Entry 4Y8Z (X-ray diffraction, 2.20 A resolution); this record covers chain A.

# Chain A
Name: Coagulation factor XIa
Organism: Homo sapiens
Notes: EC 3.4.21.27; fragment: light chain
UniProt: P03951 (FA11_HUMAN); the construct lacks a stretch of the UniProt sequence and is renumbered around it, so the offset changes along the chain: 16-36 = UniProt 388-408; 37-58 = UniProt 411-432; 59-65 = UniProt 435-441; 66-143 = UniProt 444-521; 3 more segments
Amino-acid sequence (244 residues; numbered 16 to 251 plus 9 insertion-coded residues; 1 number in that range is skipped by the numbering (no residue carries it; nothing is unmodelled there); the number before each row is that of its first residue; a row labelled like 36A-36B holds insertion residues (36A, then the next letters in order)):
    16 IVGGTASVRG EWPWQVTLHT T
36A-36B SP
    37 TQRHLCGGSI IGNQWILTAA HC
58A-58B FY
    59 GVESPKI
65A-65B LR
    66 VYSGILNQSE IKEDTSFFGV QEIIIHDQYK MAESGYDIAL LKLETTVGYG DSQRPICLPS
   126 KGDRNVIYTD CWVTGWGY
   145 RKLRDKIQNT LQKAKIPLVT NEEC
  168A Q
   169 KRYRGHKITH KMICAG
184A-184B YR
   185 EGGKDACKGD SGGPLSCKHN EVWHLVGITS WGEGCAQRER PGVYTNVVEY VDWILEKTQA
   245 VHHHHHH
Not modelled in the structure: 246-251
Disulfide bonds: Cys42-Cys58, Cys136-Cys201, Cys168-Cys182, Cys191-Cys219
Differences from the reference sequence: engineered mutation Gly113 (Asn491 in P03951), Gly115 (Thr493 in P03951); expression tag (246-251)
Ligand contacts: 4CE ((2E)-N-[(1S)-1-[5-chloro-4-(4-hydroxy-2-oxo-1,2-dihydroquinolin-6-yl)-1H-imidazol-2-yl]-3-(4-methylpiperazin-1-yl)-3-oxopropyl]-3-[5-chloro-2-(1H-tetrazol-1-yl)phenyl]prop-2-enamide): Arg39, His40, Leu41, Cys42, His57, Cys58, Tyr58B, Tyr143, Leu147, Ile151, Asp189, Ala190, Cys191, Lys192, Gly193, Asp194, Ser195, Thr213, Ser214, Trp215, Gly216, Gly218, Cys219, Gly226, Val227, Tyr228
UniProt features mapped onto this chain:
  - active site (Charge relay system): His57, Asp102, Ser195
  - binding site (heparin): Lys169 to Arg172
  - glycosylation: Asn72 (N-linked (GlcNAc...) (complex) asparagine)

# Summary
Ligands of chain A: compound 4CE. From UniProt: 3 active-site residues and 4 heparin-binding residues.
Chain A is Coagulation factor XIa (Homo sapiens); the structure, Factor XIa in complex with the inhibitor
(2E)-N-[(1S)-1-[5-chloro-4-(4-hydroxy-2-oxo-1,2-dihydroquinolin-6-yl)-1H-imidazol-2-yl]-3-(4-methylpiperazin-1-yl)-3-oxopropyl]-3-[5-chloro-2-(1H-tetrazol-1-yl)phenyl]prop-2-enamide,
was determined by X-ray diffraction, deposited together with 4Y8X and 4Y8Y.
